5DKJ - chains H and Z of the 28 polymer chains in the assembly; structure by X-ray diffraction, 2.80 A resolution.

== Chain H ==
Name: Proteasome subunit beta type-2
Organism: Saccharomyces cerevisiae (strain ATCC 204508 / S288c)
Notes: EC 3.4.25.1
UniProtKB: P25043 (PSB2_YEAST); residues 1-232 here correspond to UniProt positions 30-261 (UniProt number = residue number + 29)
Chain sequence (232 residues; row label = number of the first residue in the row):
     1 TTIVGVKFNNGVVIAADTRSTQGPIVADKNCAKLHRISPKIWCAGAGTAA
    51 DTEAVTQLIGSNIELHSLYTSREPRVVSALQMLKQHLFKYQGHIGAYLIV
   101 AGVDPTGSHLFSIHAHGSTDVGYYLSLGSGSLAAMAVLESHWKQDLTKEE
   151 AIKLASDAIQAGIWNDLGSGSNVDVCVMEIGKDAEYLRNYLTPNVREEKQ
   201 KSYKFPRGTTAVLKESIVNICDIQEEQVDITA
Unresolved in the structure: 227-232
Curated features (UniProtKB/Swiss-Prot):
  - active site: Thr1 (Nucleophile)
Small-molecule neighbours:
  - octreotide-PI (5BY; {2-[2-(2-{4-[(1E)-4-{[(2S)-1-{[(1R)-1-(dihydroxyboranyl)-3-methylbutyl]amino}-1-oxo-3-phenylpropan-2-yl]amino}-4-oxobut-1-en-1-yl]-1H-1,2,3-triazol-1-yl}ethoxy)ethoxy]ethoxy}acetic acid), molecule 1: Thr1, Arg19, Ser20, Thr21, Gln22, Cys31, Lys33, Gly45, Ala46, Gly47, Thr48, Ala49, Thr52, Gly168
  - octreotide-PI (5BY), molecule 2: Tyr97, His114, Ser118

== Chain Z ==
Name: Proteasome subunit beta type-6
Organism: Saccharomyces cerevisiae (strain ATCC 204508 / S288c)
Notes: EC 3.4.25.1
UniProtKB: P23724 (PSB6_YEAST); residues 1-222 here correspond to UniProt positions 20-241 (UniProt number = residue number + 19)
Chain sequence (222 residues; row label = number of the first residue in the row):
     1 QFNPYGDNGGTILGIAGEDFAVLAGDTRNITDYSINSRYEPKVFDCGDNI
    51 VMSANGFAADGDALVKRFKNSVKWYHFDHNDKKLSINSAARNIQHLLYGK
   101 RFFPYYVHTIIAGLDEDGKGAVYSFDPVGSYEREQCRAGGAAASLIMPFL
   151 DNQVNFKNQYEPGTNGKVKKPLKYLSVEEVIKLVRDSFTSATERHIQVGD
   201 GLEILIVTKDGVRKEFYELKRD
Bound ions: Mg2+: Thr192, Val198
Small-molecule neighbours: octreotide-PI (5BY; {2-[2-(2-{4-[(1E)-4-{[(2S)-1-{[(1R)-1-(dihydroxyboranyl)-3-methylbutyl]amino}-1-oxo-3-phenylpropan-2-yl]amino}-4-oxobut-1-en-1-yl]-1H-1,2,3-triazol-1-yl}ethoxy)ethoxy]ethoxy}acetic acid): Tyr106, Asp126, Pro127

== How chain H and chain Z interact ==
Contacting residue pairs (61; chain H residue first):
  Arg19(H) with Ile196(Z); Asp222(Z), salt bridge
  Pro24(H) with Arg194(Z); His195(Z); Ile196(Z), hydrogen bond (backbone-backbone)
  Ile25(H) with Arg194(Z); His195(Z)
  Val26(H) with Glu193(Z); Arg194(Z), hydrogen bond (backbone-backbone); Ile196(Z), hydrophobic
  Ala27(H) with Arg194(Z), hydrogen bond (backbone-side chain)
  Lys29(H) with Glu193(Z), salt bridge; Arg194(Z)
  Ile163(H) with Asp222(Z)
  Trp164(H) with Ile35(Z); Arg38(Z), hydrogen bond (backbone-side chain); Arg221(Z); Asp222(Z)
  Asn165(H) with Tyr33(Z); Arg38(Z)
  Asp166(H) with Tyr33(Z); Asp222(Z)
  Leu167(H) with Arg28(Z); Ile30(Z), hydrophobic; Asp32(Z); Tyr33(Z), hydrogen bond (backbone-backbone); Ile35(Z), hydrophobic; Ile196(Z)
  Gly168(H) with Tyr33(Z)
  Ser169(H) with Asp222(Z)
  Gly170(H) with Asp222(Z)
  Ser171(H) with Asp222(Z), hydrogen bond (backbone-side chain)
  Asn194(H) with Lys220(Z), hydrogen bond (backbone-side chain); Asp222(Z)
  Arg196(H) with Thr189(Z); Ser190(Z), hydrogen bond; Glu193(Z)
  Glu197(H) with Arg185(Z), salt bridge
  Lys199(H) with Asp186(Z)
  Gln200(H) with Lys182(Z); Arg185(Z); Asp186(Z), hydrogen bond (backbone-side chain)
  Lys201(H) with Glu179(Z); Asp186(Z), hydrogen bond (backbone-side chain)
  Tyr203(H) with Phe149(Z); Gln153(Z); Leu183(Z); Asp186(Z), hydrogen bond
  Phe205(H) with Asn152(Z); Gln153(Z); Gln159(Z)
  Pro206(H) with Pro162(Z), hydrophobic
  Arg207(H) with Pro162(Z)
  Gly208(H) with Pro162(Z)
  Thr209(H) with Asn158(Z); Gln159(Z); Tyr160(Z), hydrogen bond (backbone-backbone)
  Thr210(H) with Asn165(Z)
  Ala211(H) with Tyr160(Z), hydrophobic; Gly166(Z)
  Val212(H) with Asn165(Z)
Also at the interface, not in a pair above, chain H (34 interface residues in all): Thr21, Gly23, Asp28, Val195
Also at the interface, not in a pair above, chain Z (33 interface residues in all): Ser34, Leu145, Glu161, Glu218

== Overview ==
The interface between chain H and chain Z involves 34 residues on one side and 33 on the other; the contacts
include 12 hydrogen bonds and 3 salt bridges. Polar pairs include Arg19(H)-Asp222(Z), Lys29(H)-Glu193(Z) and
Glu197(H)-Arg185(Z). Ligands of chain H: octreotide-PI.
Here chain H is Proteasome subunit beta type-2 and chain Z is Proteasome subunit beta type-6, both from
Saccharomyces cerevisiae (strain ATCC 204508 / S288c). Entry 5DKJ (Yeast 20S proteasome in complex with
octreotide-PI) was determined by X-ray diffraction (same publication as 5DKI).
